5XM6 - chains A and B of the 3 polymer chains in the assembly; structure by X-ray diffraction, 2.50 A resolution.

== Chain A (and B) ==
Molecule: Epoxide hydrolase
Source organism: Vigna radiata
Notes: EC 3.3.2.-; chain B of this document is another copy of the same molecule, construct and numbering; everything in this record applies to it too
Reference sequence: A0A0G3F3K2 (A0A0G3F3K2_VIGRA); numbering as in UniProt (aligned over 1-318)
Sequence (352 residues; numbered -33 to 318; the number before each row is that of its first residue; numbers below 1 keep their minus sign (Met-33 is residue -33)):
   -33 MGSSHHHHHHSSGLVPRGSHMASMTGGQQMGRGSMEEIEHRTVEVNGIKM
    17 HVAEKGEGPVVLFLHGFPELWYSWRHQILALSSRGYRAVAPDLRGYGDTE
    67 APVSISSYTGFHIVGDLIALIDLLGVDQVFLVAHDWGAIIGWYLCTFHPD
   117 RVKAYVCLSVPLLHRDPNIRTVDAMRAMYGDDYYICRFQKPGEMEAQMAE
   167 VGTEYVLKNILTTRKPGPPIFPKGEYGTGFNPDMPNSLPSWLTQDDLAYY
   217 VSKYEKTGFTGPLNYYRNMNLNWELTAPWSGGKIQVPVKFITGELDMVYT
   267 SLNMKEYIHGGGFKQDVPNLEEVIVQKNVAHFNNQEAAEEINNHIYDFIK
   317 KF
Disordered / not traced: -33 to 0
Sequence notes: expression tag (-33 to 0); engineered mutation Glu3 (Gly in A0A0G3F3K2), Ile4 (Val in A0A0G3F3K2), His114 (Arg in A0A0G3F3K2)

== Interface between chain A and chain B ==
Pairs across the interface - 15 pairs, chain A then chain B:
  Glu272(A) - Lys293(B)
  His275(A) - His275(B)
  His275(A) - Val289(B)
  His275(A) - Ile290(B)
  His275(A) - Val291(B)  hydrogen bond (backbone-backbone)
  Gly276(A) - Ile290(B)
  Gly276(A) - Val291(B)
  Lys280(A) - Glu288(B)
  Glu288(A) - Lys280(B)
  Val289(A) - His275(B)
  Ile290(A) - His275(B)
  Ile290(A) - Gly276(B)
  Val291(A) - His275(B)  hydrogen bond (backbone-backbone)
  Val291(A) - Gly276(B)
  Lys293(A) - Glu272(B)
Other interface residues (no listed pair), chain A (11 interface residues in all): Gly277, Glu287
Other interface residues (no listed pair), chain B (11 interface residues in all): Gly277, Glu287

== In short ==
Chain A and chain B each contribute 11 residues to their interface; the contacts include 2 hydrogen bonds. Its
one hydrogen bond, His275(A)-Val291(B), is backbone to backbone.
Chain A and chain B are both Epoxide hydrolase (Vigna radiata); the structure, the overall structure of VrEH2,
was determined by X-ray diffraction together with 5Y6Y and 5YB5 from the same study.
